Entry 8PEW (electron microscopy, 4.30 A resolution (low resolution: residue-level contacts below are approximate; hydrogen-bond / salt-bridge calls are withheld)); this record covers chains J and K of the 34 polymer chains in the assembly.

Chain J (and K):
Name: Transcription termination factor Rho
From: Escherichia coli
Notes: EC 3.6.4.-; chain K of this document is another copy of the same molecule, construct and numbering; everything in this record applies to it too
Reference sequence: A0A0A0GPI6 (A0A0A0GPI6_ECOLX); residues 1-419 here correspond to UniProt positions 25-443 (UniProt number = residue number + 24)
Chain sequence (419 residues; numbered 1 to 419; the number before each row is that of its first residue):
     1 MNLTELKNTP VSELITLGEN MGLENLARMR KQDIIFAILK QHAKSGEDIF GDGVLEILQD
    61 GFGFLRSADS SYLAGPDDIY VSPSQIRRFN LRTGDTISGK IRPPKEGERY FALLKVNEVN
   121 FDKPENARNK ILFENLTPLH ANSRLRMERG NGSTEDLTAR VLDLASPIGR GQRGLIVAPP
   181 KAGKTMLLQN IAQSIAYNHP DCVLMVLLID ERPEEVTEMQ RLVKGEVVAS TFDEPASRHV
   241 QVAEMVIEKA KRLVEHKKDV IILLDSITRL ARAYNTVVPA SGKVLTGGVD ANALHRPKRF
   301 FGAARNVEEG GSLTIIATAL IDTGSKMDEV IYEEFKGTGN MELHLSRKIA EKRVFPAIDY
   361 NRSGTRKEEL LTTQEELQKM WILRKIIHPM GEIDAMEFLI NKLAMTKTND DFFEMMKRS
Metal / ion sites: Mg2+: T185 (together with ATP-gamma-S)
Ligand contacts:
  - ATP-gamma-S (AGS; phosphothiophosphoric acid-adenylate ester), molecule 1: T158, P180, K181, A182, G183, K184, T185, M186, R212, F355, P356
  - ATP-gamma-S (AGS), molecule 2: R366, E368, E369

Interface between chain J and chain K:
Residue-residue contacts (42):
  V11(J) - I131(K)
  E24(J) - R128(K)
  N25(J) - N90(K)
  A27(J) - L132(K)
  R28(J) - N90(K)
  R28(J) - R92(K)
  R28(J) - D95(K)
  R28(J) - A127(K)
  R28(J) - R128(K)
  R28(J) - K130(K)
  R28(J) - L132(K)
  R28(J) - R252(K)
  M29(J) - E134(K)
  R30(J) - E134(K)
  K31(J) - E134(K)
  K31(J) - N135(K)
  R212(J) - R173(K)
  R212(J) - G337(K)
  R212(J) - T338(K)
  R212(J) - G339(K)
  R212(J) - R366(K)
  P213(J) - R173(K)
  P213(J) - G302(K)
  E214(J) - H140(K)
  E214(J) - R173(K)
  E214(J) - N340(K)
  E215(J) - H140(K)
  T217(J) - P138(K)
  T217(J) - L139(K)
  E218(J) - H140(K)
  F232(J) - K298(K)
  F232(J) - G302(K)
  F232(J) - T338(K)
  D233(J) - H295(K)
  D233(J) - K298(K)
  D233(J) - R299(K)
  D233(J) - G302(K)
  E234(J) - H295(K)
  E234(J) - K298(K)
  P235(J) - H295(K)
  P235(J) - K298(K)
  R353(J) - W381(K)
Interface residues without a listed pair, chain K (29 interface residues in all): R87, N129, E255, A304

In short:
The interface between chain J and chain K involves 19 residues on one side and 29 on the other. Ligands of
chain J: ATP-gamma-S.
Chain J and chain K are both Transcription termination factor Rho (Escherichia coli); the structure,
Rho-ATPgS-Psu complex III expanded, was determined by electron microscopy, deposited together with 8PEU, 8PEX,
8PEY, 9GCS and 9GCT.
